Entry 9GNC (X-ray diffraction, 1.65 A resolution); this record covers chain A.

Chain A:
Name: Putative F420-dependent oxidoreductase
UniProt: A0A561UC02 (A0A561UC02_9ACTN); residues 21-304 here correspond to UniProt positions 1-284 (UniProt number = residue number - 20)
Amino-acid sequence (304 residues; row label = number of the first residue in the row):
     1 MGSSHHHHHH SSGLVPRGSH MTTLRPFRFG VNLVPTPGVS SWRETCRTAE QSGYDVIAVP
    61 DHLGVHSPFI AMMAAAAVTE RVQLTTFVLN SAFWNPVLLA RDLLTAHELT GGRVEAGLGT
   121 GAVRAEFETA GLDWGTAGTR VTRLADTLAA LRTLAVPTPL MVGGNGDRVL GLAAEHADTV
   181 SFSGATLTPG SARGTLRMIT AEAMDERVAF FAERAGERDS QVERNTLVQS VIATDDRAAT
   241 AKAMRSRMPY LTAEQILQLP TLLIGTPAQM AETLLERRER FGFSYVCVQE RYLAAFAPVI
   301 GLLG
Disordered / not traced: 1-24, 191-194
Differences from the reference sequence: initiating methionine (1); expression tag (2-20); engineered mutation Ala122 (Tyr102 in A0A561UC02)
Small-molecule neighbours: coenzyme f420 (F42): Pro60, Asp61, His62, Phe87, Val88, Asn90, Gly119, Thr120, Gly121, Ala122, Gly163, Gly164, Asn165, Gly166, Val169, Ser183, Thr186, Leu187, Thr188, Pro189, Leu227
From the paper describing this entry:
  - catalytic residues: Glu126 (proposed by the authors, not directly observed)
  - mutagenesis - Q289A: decreased catalytic activity
  - mutagenesis - Q229A: abolished catalytic activity
  - mutagenesis - H62A: abolished catalytic activity on 13

Summary:
Ligands of chain A: coenzyme f420. From the paper: the catalytic residue Glu126; Q289A reduces catalytic
activity; 3 substitutions were tested in all.
Chain A is Putative F420-dependent oxidoreductase; the structure, KvPepIY122A mutant in complex with F420,
F420-dependent oxidoreductase, was determined by X-ray diffraction (same publication as 9G64, 9GKH, 9GM0 and
9GND).
